Entry 3LAQ (X-ray diffraction, 3.20 A resolution); this record covers chains A and U.

Chain A:
Name: Urokinase-type plasminogen activator
From: Mus musculus
Notes: EC 3.4.21.73
Reference sequence: P06869 (UROK_MOUSE); residues 1-134 here correspond to UniProt positions 21-154 (UniProt number = residue number + 20)
Sequence (134 residues; each row starts with the number of its first residue):
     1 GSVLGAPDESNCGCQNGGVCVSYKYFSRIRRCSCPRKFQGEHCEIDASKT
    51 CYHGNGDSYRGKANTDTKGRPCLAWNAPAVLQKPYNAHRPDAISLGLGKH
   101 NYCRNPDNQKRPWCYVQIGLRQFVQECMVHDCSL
Unresolved in the structure: 1-8, 133-134
Disulfide bonds: Cys-12/Cys-20, Cys-14/Cys-32, Cys-34/Cys-43, Cys-51/Cys-132, Cys-72/Cys-114, Cys-103/Cys-127
Curated features (UniProtKB/Swiss-Prot):
  - region: Gln-15 to Phe-38 (Binds urokinase plasminogen activator surface receptor), Ser-133, Leu-134 (Connecting peptide)

Chain U:
Name: Urokinase plasminogen activator surface receptor
From: Mus musculus
Reference sequence: P35456 (UPAR_MOUSE); residues 1-277 here correspond to UniProt positions 24-300 (UniProt number = residue number + 23)
Sequence (277 residues; numbered 1 to 277; the number before each row is that of its first residue):
     1 LQCMQCESNQSCLVEECALGQDLCRTTVLREWQDDRELEVVTRGCAHSEK
    51 TNRTMSYRMGSMIISLTETVCATNLCNRPRPGARGRAFPQGRYLECASCT
   101 SLDQSCERGREQSLQCRYPTEHCIEVVTLQSTERSLKDEDYTRGCGSLPG
   151 CPGTAGFHSNQTFHFLKCCNYTHCNGGPVLDLQSFPPNGFQCYSCEGNNT
   201 LGCSSEEASLINCRGPMNQCLVATGLDVLGNRSYTVRGCATASWCQGSHV
   251 ADSFPTHLNVSVSCCHGSGCNSPTGGA
Unresolved in the structure: 82-92, 227-231, 275-277
Disulfide bonds: Cys-3/Cys-24, Cys-6/Cys-12, Cys-17/Cys-45, Cys-71/Cys-76, Cys-96/Cys-123, Cys-99/Cys-106, Cys-116/Cys-145, Cys-151/Cys-168, Cys-169/Cys-174, Cys-192/Cys-220, Cys-195/Cys-203, Cys-213/Cys-239, Cys-245/Cys-264, Cys-265/Cys-270
Covalently attached groups: N-acetylglucosamine (NAG) linked to Asn-52, Asn-170, Asn-259
Ligand contacts: N-acetylglucosamine (NAG; 2-acetamido-2-deoxy-beta-D-glucopyranose): Thr-132, Asn-160, Gln-161
Curated features (UniProtKB/Swiss-Prot):
  - lipidation: Gly-275 (GPI-anchor amidated glycine)
  - glycosylation (N-linked (GlcNAc...) asparagine): Asn-9, Asn-52, Asn-160, Asn-170, Asn-198, Asn-231, Asn-259

How chain A and chain U interact:
Residue-residue contacts (61; chain A residue first):
  Cys-20(A) / Lys-137(U)
  Val-21(A) / Leu-102(U)  hydrophobic
  Val-21(A) / Lys-137(U)
  Val-21(A) / Glu-139(U)
  Ser-22(A) / Lys-137(U)  hydrogen bond (backbone-backbone)
  Ser-22(A) / Asp-138(U)  hydrogen bond
  Tyr-23(A) / Leu-29(U)  hydrophobic
  Tyr-23(A) / Tyr-57(U)  hydrogen bond
  Tyr-23(A) / Ile-64(U)
  Tyr-23(A) / Leu-66(U)  hydrophobic
  Tyr-23(A) / Asp-138(U)  hydrogen bond (backbone-side chain)
  Tyr-23(A) / Glu-139(U)  hydrogen bond
  Lys-24(A) / Val-126(U)
  Lys-24(A) / Thr-128(U)
  Lys-24(A) / Asp-138(U)  hydrogen bond (backbone-side chain)
  Lys-24(A) / His-164(U)
  Lys-24(A) / Asp-252(U)
  Tyr-25(A) / Lys-50(U)
  Tyr-25(A) / Arg-53(U)  hydrogen bond (backbone-side chain)
  Tyr-25(A) / Glu-68(U)
  Tyr-25(A) / Leu-148(U)  hydrophobic
  Tyr-25(A) / Leu-166(U)
  Tyr-25(A) / Trp-244(U)
  Tyr-25(A) / His-249(U)
  Tyr-25(A) / Asp-252(U)  hydrogen bond (backbone-side chain)
  Phe-26(A) / Thr-27(U)
  Phe-26(A) / Arg-53(U)
  Phe-26(A) / Thr-54(U)
  Phe-26(A) / Met-55(U)  hydrophobic
  Phe-26(A) / Leu-66(U)
  Phe-26(A) / Thr-67(U)
  Phe-26(A) / Glu-68(U)
  Phe-26(A) / Leu-148(U)  hydrophobic
  Ser-27(A) / Arg-25(U)
  Ser-27(A) / Thr-27(U)  hydrogen bond
  Ser-27(A) / Glu-68(U)  hydrogen bond
  Arg-28(A) / Leu-136(U)
  Arg-28(A) / Asp-138(U)  salt bridge
  Arg-28(A) / Asp-252(U)  hydrogen bond (side chain-backbone)
  Arg-28(A) / Pro-255(U)
  Ile-29(A) / Val-40(U)
  Ile-29(A) / Thr-42(U)
  Arg-31(A) / Leu-29(U)
  Arg-31(A) / Glu-31(U)  salt bridge
  Arg-31(A) / Tyr-57(U)
  Arg-31(A) / Met-59(U)
  Arg-31(A) / Met-62(U)
  Arg-31(A) / Ile-64(U)
  Ser-33(A) / Leu-102(U)
  Gln-39(A) / Arg-36(U)
  Glu-41(A) / Ser-8(U)  hydrogen bond
  Glu-41(A) / Asn-9(U)  hydrogen bond
  Glu-41(A) / Leu-38(U)
  His-42(A) / Asn-9(U)
  Ala-87(A) / Asn-9(U)
  His-88(A) / Asn-9(U)
  His-88(A) / Gln-10(U)  hydrogen bond (side chain-backbone)
  His-88(A) / Ser-11(U)
  Lys-99(A) / Ser-8(U)
  Lys-99(A) / Asn-9(U)
  Lys-99(A) / Glu-39(U)
Interface residues without a listed pair, chain A (22 interface residues in all): Asn-11, Val-19, Cys-32, Ile-93
Interface residues without a listed pair, chain U (41 interface residues in all): Val-127, Pro-149, Phe-254

Overview:
The interface between chain A and chain U involves 22 residues on one side and 41 on the other, with 14
hydrogen bonds and 2 salt bridges. Among the polar pairs are Arg-28(A)/Asp-138(U), Arg-31(A)/Glu-31(U) and
Ser-22(A)/Asp-138(U). Ligands of chain U: N-acetylglucosamine.
Here chain A is Urokinase-type plasminogen activator and chain U is Urokinase plasminogen activator surface
receptor, both from Mus musculus. Entry 3LAQ (Structure-based engineering of species selectivity in the
uPA-uPAR interaction) was determined by X-ray diffraction.
